Entry 3R4D (X-ray diffraction, 3.10 A resolution); this record covers chains A and B.

# Chain A
Name: CEA-related cell adhesion molecule 1, isoform 1/2S
From: Mus musculus
UniProtKB: Q3LFS8 (Q3LFS8_MOUSE); residues 1-202 here correspond to UniProt positions 35-236 (UniProt number = residue number + 34)
Amino-acid sequence (208 residues; each row starts with the number of its first residue):
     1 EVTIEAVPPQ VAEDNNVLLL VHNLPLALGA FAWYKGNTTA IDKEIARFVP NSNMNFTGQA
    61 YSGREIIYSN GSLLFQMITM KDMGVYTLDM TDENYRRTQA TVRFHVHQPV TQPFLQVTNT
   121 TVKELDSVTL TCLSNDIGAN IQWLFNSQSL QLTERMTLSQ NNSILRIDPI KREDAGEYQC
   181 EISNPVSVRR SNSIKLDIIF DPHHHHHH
Disordered / not traced: 200-208
Disulfides: Cys132-Cys180
Covalent attachments: N-acetylglucosamine (NAG) linked to Asn37, Asn55, Asn70
Differences from the reference sequence: expression tag (203-208)
From the paper describing this entry:
  - contacts within the chain: Asp89-Arg96 (salt bridge)
  - specificity-determining residues: Ile41, Val49, Met54, Phe56 (proposed by the authors, not directly observed)

# Chain B
Name: Spike glycoprotein
From: Murine coronavirus
UniProtKB: S5ZBM1 (S5ZBM1_9BETC); residue numbers follow UniProt; this construct covers 15-296
Amino-acid sequence (288 residues; each row starts with the number of its first residue):
    15 YIGDFRCIQL VNSNGANVSA PSISTETVEV SQGLGTYYVL DRVYLNATLL LTGYYPVDGS
    75 KFRNLALTGT NSVSLSWFQP PYLSQFNDGI FAKVQNLKTS TPSGATAYFP TIVIGSLFGY
   135 TSYTVVIEPY NGVIMASVCQ YTICQLPYTD CKPNTNGNKL IGFWHTDVKP PICVLKRNFT
   195 LNVNADAFYF HFYQHGGTFY AYYADKPSAT TFLFSVYIGD ILTQYYVLPF ICNPTAGSTF
   255 APRYWVTPLV KRQYLFNFNQ KGVITSAVDC ASSYTSEIKC KTHHHHHH
Disordered / not traced: 40-64, 269-302
Disulfides: Cys21-Cys158, Cys153-Cys187, Cys165-Cys246
Covalent attachments: N-acetylglucosamine (NAG) linked to Asn192
Differences from the reference sequence: expression tag (297-302)
From the paper describing this entry:
  - contacts within the chain: Arg20-Gln159 (hydrogen bond)
  - specificity-determining residues: Arg20, Ile22, Asn26, Tyr162 (proposed by the authors, not directly observed)
  - mutagenesis - Q159L: decreased growth (citing earlier work)

# How chain A and chain B interact
Contacting residue pairs - 27 pairs, chain A then chain B:
  Gly29(A) - Ile22(B)
  Ala30(A) - Ile22(B)  hydrophobic
  Thr39(A) - Arg20(B)  hydrogen bond (backbone-side chain)
  Ile41(A) - Tyr15(B)
  Ile41(A) - Leu160(B)  hydrophobic
  Asp42(A) - Tyr15(B)  hydrogen bond
  Asp42(A) - Leu89(B)
  Arg47(A) - Gln23(B)  hydrogen bond (side chain-backbone)
  Arg47(A) - Val25(B)  hydrogen bond (side chain-backbone)
  Val49(A) - Ile22(B)  hydrophobic
  Val49(A) - Asn172(B)
  Val49(A) - Ile175(B)  hydrophobic
  Asn51(A) - Asn172(B)
  Asn51(A) - Leu174(B)
  Ser52(A) - Asn172(B)  hydrogen bond
  Met54(A) - Leu24(B)  hydrophobic
  Phe56(A) - Leu24(B)
  Phe56(A) - Val25(B)
  Phe56(A) - Asn26(B)
  Thr57(A) - Asn26(B)  hydrogen bond (backbone-side chain)
  Thr57(A) - Ser27(B)  hydrogen bond (backbone-backbone)
  Gly58(A) - Ser27(B)
  Gln59(A) - Ser27(B)
  Gln59(A) - Gly29(B)
  Gln59(A) - Leu89(B)
  Asn94(A) - Phe19(B)
  Arg96(A) - Arg20(B)
Also at the interface, not in a pair above, chain A (19 interface residues in all): Tyr34, Ala40, Glu93
Also at the interface, not in a pair above, chain B (20 interface residues in all): Cys21, Asn28, Gln159, Thr180, Val182
The authors on this interface:
  - residue pairs: Ile41(A)-Tyr15(B) (hydrophobic contact), Arg96(A)-Arg20(B), Arg20(B)-Ile41(A) (hydrophobic contact), Arg20(B)-Thr39(A) (hydrogen bond), Asn26(B)-Thr57(A) (hydrogen bond), Leu89(B)-Ile41(A) (hydrophobic contact), Gln159(B)-Ile41(A) (hydrophobic contact), Leu160(B)-Ile41(A) (hydrophobic contact)
  - interface residues, chain A: Ile41(A), Val49(A), Met54(A), Phe56(A)
  - interface residues, chain B: Ile22(B)

# In short
19 residues of chain A and 20 residues of chain B are in contact, with 7 hydrogen bonds. Polar contacts
include Thr39(A)-Arg20(B), Asp42(A)-Tyr15(B) and Arg47(A)-Gln23(B). The authors report hydrophobic contacts
between Ile41(A) and Tyr15(B), Arg20(B) and Ile41(A) and Leu89(B) and Ile41(A) among others; a contact between
Arg96(A) and Arg20(B); hydrogen bonds between Arg20(B) and Thr39(A) and Asn26(B) and Thr57(A). The paper
reports that Q159L of chain B reduces growth; interface residues Ile41(A), Val49(A) and Ile22(B) among others.
Here chain A is CEA-related cell adhesion molecule 1, isoform 1/2S (Mus musculus) and chain B is Spike
glycoprotein (Murine coronavirus). Entry 3R4D (Crystal structure of mouse coronavirus receptor-binding domain
complexed with its murine receptor) was determined by X-ray diffraction.
